Entry 6XTX (electron microscopy, 3.29 A resolution); this record covers chains 4 and 7 of the 12 polymer chains in the assembly.

# Chain 4
Molecule: DNA replication licensing factor MCM4
Organism: Homo sapiens
Notes: EC 3.6.4.12
UniProt: P33991 (MCM4_HUMAN); residue numbers follow UniProt; this construct covers 1-863
Sequence (883 residues; each row starts with the number of its first residue; numbers below 1 keep their minus sign (Met-19 is residue -19)):
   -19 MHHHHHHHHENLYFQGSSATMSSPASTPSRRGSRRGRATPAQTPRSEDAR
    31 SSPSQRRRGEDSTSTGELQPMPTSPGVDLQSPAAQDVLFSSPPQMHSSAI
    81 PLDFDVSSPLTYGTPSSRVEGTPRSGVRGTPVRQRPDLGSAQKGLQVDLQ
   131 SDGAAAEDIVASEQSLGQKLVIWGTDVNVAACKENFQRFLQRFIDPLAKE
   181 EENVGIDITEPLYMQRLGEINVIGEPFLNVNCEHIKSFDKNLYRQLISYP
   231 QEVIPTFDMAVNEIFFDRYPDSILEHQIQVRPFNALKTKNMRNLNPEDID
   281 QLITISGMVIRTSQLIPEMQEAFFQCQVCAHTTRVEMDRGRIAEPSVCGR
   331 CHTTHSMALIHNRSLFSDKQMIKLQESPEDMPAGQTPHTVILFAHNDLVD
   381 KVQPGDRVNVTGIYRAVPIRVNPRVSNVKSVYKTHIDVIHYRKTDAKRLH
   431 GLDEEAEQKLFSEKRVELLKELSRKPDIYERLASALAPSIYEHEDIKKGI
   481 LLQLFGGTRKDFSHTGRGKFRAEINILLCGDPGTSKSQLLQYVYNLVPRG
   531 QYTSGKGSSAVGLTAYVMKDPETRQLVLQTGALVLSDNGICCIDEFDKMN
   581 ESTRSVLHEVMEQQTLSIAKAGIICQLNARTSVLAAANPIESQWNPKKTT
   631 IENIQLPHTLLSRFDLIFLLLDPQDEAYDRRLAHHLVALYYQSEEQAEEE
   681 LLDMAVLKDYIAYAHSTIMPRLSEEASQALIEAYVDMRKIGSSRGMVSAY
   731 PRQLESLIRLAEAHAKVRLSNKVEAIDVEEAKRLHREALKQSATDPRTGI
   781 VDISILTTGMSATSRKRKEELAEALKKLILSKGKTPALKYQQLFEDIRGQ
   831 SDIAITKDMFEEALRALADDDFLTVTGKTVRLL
Disordered / not traced: -19 to 157, 182-187, 673-681, 771-863
Differences from the reference sequence: initiating methionine (-19); expression tag (-18 to 0)
Metal / ion sites: Zn2+: Cys306, Cys309, Cys328, Cys331; Mg2+: Ser517 (together with ATP-gamma-S)
Residues lining bound ligands:
  - ATP-gamma-S (AGS; phosphothiophosphoric acid-adenylate ester), molecule 1: Ser469, Ile470, Tyr471, His473, Pro512, Gly513, Thr514, Ser515, Lys516, Ser517, Gln518, Glu575, Asn618, Tyr658, Leu662, Leu666
  - ATP-gamma-S (AGS), molecule 2: Arg497, Glu592, Thr639, Arg643, Pro731, Arg732, Glu735
Swiss-Prot annotation at these positions:
  - motif: Ser642 to Asp645 (Arginine finger)
  - binding site (ATP): Tyr471, Arg497, Lys516, Ser517, Asn618, Arg643, Arg732, Glu735
  - modified residue: Ser2 (N-acetylserine), Ser6 (Phosphoserine), Thr7 (Phosphothreonine), Thr19 (Phosphothreonine), Ser26 (Phosphoserine), Ser31 (Phosphoserine), Ser32 (Phosphoserine), Ser34 (Phosphoserine), Thr102 (Phosphothreonine), Ser105 (Phosphoserine), Thr110 (Phosphothreonine), Ser120 (Phosphoserine), Ser131 (Phosphoserine), Ser142 (Phosphoserine), Ser145 (Phosphoserine), Lys220 (N6-acetyllysine), Lys450 (N6-acetyllysine), Lys858 (N6-acetyllysine)
  - cross-link (Glycyl lysine isopeptide (Lys-Gly)): Lys439 (interchain with G-Cter in SUMO2), Lys798 (interchain with G-Cter in SUMO2)
  - mutagenesis: Gly364 (G364R: Reduced MCM complex DNA helicase activity. No effect on MCM complex formation. No effect on MCM complex ssDNA binding and ATPase activity)
Reported in the primary citation:
  - binding site for the 70-nt DNA strand: Ser539, Lys600

# Chain 7
Molecule: DNA replication licensing factor MCM7
Organism: Homo sapiens
Notes: EC 3.6.4.12
UniProt: P33993 (MCM7_HUMAN); residue numbers follow UniProt; this construct covers 1-719
Sequence (719 residues; each row starts with the number of its first residue):
     1 MALKDYALEKEKVKKFLQEFYQDDELGKKQFKYGNQLVRLAHREQVALYV
    51 DLDDVAEDDPELVDSICENARRYAKLFADAVQELLPQYKEREVVNKDVLD
   101 VYIEHRLMMEQRSRDPGMVRSPQNQYPAELMRRFELYFQGPSSNKPRVIR
   151 EVRADSVGKLVTVRGIVTRVSEVKPKMVVATYTCDQCGAETYQPIQSPTF
   201 MPLIMCPSQECQTNRSGGRLYLQTRGSRFIKFQEMKMQEHSDQVPVGNIP
   251 RSITVLVEGENTRIAQPGDHVSVTGIFLPILRTGFRQVVQGLLSETYLEA
   301 HRIVKMNKSEDDESGAGELTREELRQIAEEDFYEKLAASIAPEIYGHEDV
   351 KKALLLLLVGGVDQSPRGMKIRGNINICLMGDPGVAKSQLLSYIDRLAPR
   401 SQYTTGRGSSGVGLTAAVLRDSVSGELTLEGGALVLADQGVCCIDEFDKM
   451 AEADRTAIHEVMEQQTISIAKAGILTTLNARCSILAAANPAYGRYNPRRS
   501 LEQNIQLPAALLSRFDLLWLIQDRPDRDNDLRLAQHITYVHQHSRQPPSQ
   551 FEPLDMKLMRRYIAMCREKQPMVPESLADYITAAYVEMRREAWASKDATY
   601 TSARTLLAILRLSTALARLRMVDVVEKEDVNEAIRLMEMSKDSLLGDKGQ
   651 TARTQRPADVIFATVRELVSGGRSVRFSEAEQRCVSRGFTPAQFQAALDE
   701 YEELNVWQVNASRTRITFV
Disordered / not traced: 1-4, 90-124, 283-290, 646-719
Metal / ion sites: Zn2+: Cys184, Cys187, Cys206, Cys211; Mg2+: Ser388 (together with ATP-gamma-S)
Residues lining bound ligands:
  - ATP-gamma-S (AGS; phosphothiophosphoric acid-adenylate ester), molecule 1: Glu343, Ile344, Tyr345, Pro383, Gly384, Val385, Ala386, Lys387, Ser388, Gln389, Glu446, Asn489, Leu533
  - ATP-gamma-S (AGS), molecule 2: Met369, Ile371, Glu463, Gln464, Ala510, Arg514, Ala603, Arg604, Leu607
Swiss-Prot annotation at these positions:
  - motif: Ser513 to Asp516 (Arginine finger)
  - binding site (ATP): Tyr345, Gly384, Ala386, Lys387, Ser388, Asn489, Arg514, Arg604
  - modified residue: Ala2 (N-acetylalanine), Ser121 (Phosphoserine), Ser314 (Phosphoserine), Ser365 (Phosphoserine), Ser500 (Phosphoserine), Ser678 (Phosphoserine)
  - cross-link (Glycyl lysine isopeptide (Lys-Gly)): Lys15 (interchain with G-Cter in SUMO2), Lys28 (interchain with G-Cter in SUMO2)
Reported in the primary citation:
  - binding site for the 70-nt DNA strand: Ser410, Lys471

# Interface between chain 4 and chain 7
Residue-residue contacts (96):
  Ser228(4) - Arg225(7)  hydrogen bond (backbone-side chain)
  Tyr229(4) - Arg225(7)
  Gln231(4) - Arg225(7)
  Arg272(4) - Arg263(7)  hydrogen bond (backbone-side chain)
  Asn275(4) - Arg263(7)  hydrogen bond
  Pro276(4) - Pro175(7)  hydrophobic
  Pro276(4) - Phe229(7)  hydrophobic
  Pro276(4) - Lys231(7)
  Ile279(4) - Phe229(7)  hydrophobic
  Asp280(4) - Arg225(7)  salt bridge
  Arg319(4) - Tyr221(7)
  Pro358(4) - Thr477(7)
  Pro358(4) - Asn479(7)  hydrogen bond (backbone-side chain)
  Ala363(4) - Arg400(7)  hydrogen bond (backbone-side chain)
  Ala363(4) - Asp438(7)
  Ala363(4) - Gln439(7)
  Gly364(4) - Val435(7)
  Gly364(4) - Asp438(7)  hydrogen bond (backbone-side chain)
  Gln365(4) - Gln266(7)  hydrogen bond
  Pro367(4) - Thr476(7)
  His368(4) - Glu172(7)
  Ser406(4) - Met201(7)
  Ser406(4) - Pro202(7)
  Asn407(4) - Phe200(7)
  Asn407(4) - Met201(7)
  Val408(4) - Thr199(7)
  Val408(4) - Phe200(7)  hydrogen bond (backbone-backbone)
  Lys409(4) - Pro198(7)
  Lys409(4) - Phe200(7)
  Ser410(4) - Lys176(7)
  Ser410(4) - Met177(7)  hydrogen bond (backbone-backbone)
  Ser410(4) - Ile195(7)
  Ser410(4) - Ser197(7)
  Ser410(4) - Pro198(7)  hydrogen bond (backbone-backbone)
  Val411(4) - Lys174(7)
  Val411(4) - Pro175(7)
  Val411(4) - Phe232(7)  hydrophobic
  Tyr412(4) - Pro175(7)  hydrogen bond (backbone-backbone)
  Tyr412(4) - Met177(7)
  Tyr412(4) - Leu222(7)
  Thr414(4) - Pro175(7)
  Pro468(4) - Arg367(7)
  Ser469(4) - Pro366(7)
  Ser469(4) - Arg367(7)
  Ser469(4) - Met369(7)
  Asp511(4) - Tyr600(7)
  Pro512(4) - Ala510(7)  hydrophobic
  Pro512(4) - Tyr600(7)  hydrogen bond (backbone-side chain)
  Gly513(4) - Arg604(7)
  Ser517(4) - Gln464(7)
  Gln518(4) - Met369(7)
  Gln518(4) - Lys370(7)
  Gln521(4) - Gln464(7)
  Tyr532(4) - Glu460(7)
  Thr533(4) - Ser468(7)
  Ser534(4) - Ser468(7)
  Lys536(4) - Thr456(7)
  Gly537(4) - Ser468(7)
  Gly537(4) - Ile469(7)
  Gly537(4) - Ala470(7)  hydrogen bond (backbone-backbone)
  Ser538(4) - Ala470(7)
  Ser539(4) - Ala470(7)
  Val541(4) - Ala472(7)  hydrophobic
  Gly542(4) - Ala470(7)
  Gly542(4) - Lys471(7)
  Tyr546(4) - Ala472(7)
  Met548(4) - Glu426(7)
  Pro551(4) - Glu426(7)
  Arg554(4) - Ser424(7)  hydrogen bond (side chain-backbone)
  Leu565(4) - Leu475(7)  hydrophobic
  Glu575(4) - Arg514(7)  salt bridge
  Lys578(4) - Thr456(7)
  Ser622(4) - Pro508(7)
  Ser622(4) - Ala509(7)
  Ser622(4) - Ala510(7)
  Gln623(4) - Ala509(7)
  Gln623(4) - Tyr600(7)
  Asp652(4) - Arg589(7)  salt bridge
  Asp652(4) - Tyr600(7)
  Gln654(4) - Trp593(7)
  Glu656(4) - Arg590(7)  salt bridge
  Asp659(4) - Arg589(7)  salt bridge
  Arg660(4) - Val586(7)
  Leu662(4) - Ala603(7)  hydrophobic
  Ala663(4) - Tyr585(7)  hydrophobic
  Ala663(4) - Leu606(7)  hydrophobic
  His664(4) - Asp579(7)
  Val667(4) - Ala578(7)  hydrophobic
  Leu669(4) - Pro366(7)  hydrophobic
  Tyr670(4) - Gln364(7)
  Tyr670(4) - Val573(7)  hydrophobic
  Tyr670(4) - Leu610(7)  hydrophobic
  Tyr671(4) - Met572(7)
  Tyr671(4) - Val573(7)
  Tyr671(4) - Glu575(7)
  Tyr671(4) - Ala578(7)
Also at the interface, not in a pair above, chain 4 (78 interface residues in all): Asn273, Leu274, Arg291, Ala323, Gln355, Met361, Pro362, Thr366, Ala396, Ile470, Gln531, Leu543, Lys549, Gly561, Ala562, Asn618, Leu666
Also at the interface, not in a pair above, chain 7 (78 interface residues in all): Arg219, Thr224, Ile230, Ile371, Val423, Leu429, Ala453, His459, Gly473, Leu478, Arg481, Ser513, Pro574, Thr582, Ser602, Leu607

# Summary
The chain 4/chain 7 interface involves 78 residues from each chain, with 14 hydrogen bonds and 5 salt bridges.
Polar pairs include Asp280(4)-Arg225(7), Glu575(4)-Arg514(7) and Asp652(4)-Arg589(7). One ATP-gamma-S molecule
is bound between chain 4 and chain 7. From the paper: a binding site for the 70-nt DNA strand at Ser539(4),
Lys600(4) and Ser410(7) among others.
Here chain 4 is DNA replication licensing factor MCM4 and chain 7 is DNA replication licensing factor MCM7,
both from Homo sapiens. Entry 6XTX (CryoEM structure of human CMG bound to ATPgammaS and DNA) was determined
by electron microscopy together with 6XTY from the same study.
